Entry 4HR6 (X-ray diffraction, 2.25 A resolution); this record covers chains B and C of the 3 polymer chains in the assembly.

Chain B:
Molecule: Lectin
From: Trichosanthes anguina
Amino-acid sequence (206 residues; row label = number of the first residue in the row):
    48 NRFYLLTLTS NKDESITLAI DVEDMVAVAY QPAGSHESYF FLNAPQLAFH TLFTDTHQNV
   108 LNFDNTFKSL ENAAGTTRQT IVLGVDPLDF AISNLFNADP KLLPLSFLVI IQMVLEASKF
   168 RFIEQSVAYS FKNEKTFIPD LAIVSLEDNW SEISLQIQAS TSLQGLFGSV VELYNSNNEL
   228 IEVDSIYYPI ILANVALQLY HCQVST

Chain C:
Molecule: Lectin
From: Trichosanthes anguina
Amino-acid sequence (264 residues; each row starts with the number of its first residue):
     1 NECIVETRTT RISGRDALCV DVAGALTSDG SRLILYPCGQ QVNQKWTFHS DGTVRSLGKC
    61 LATNNSKFGN LVVIYDCSKL AAEDISWDVS VGGTIMNPNY EDLALTSNKA TRSTNLTMEV
   121 NTYSASQGWR VGNYVQPIIG SIVGLDDMCL EATDGNTNMW LEECVPNKRE QSWALYSDGT
   181 IRVDDNRELC VTASSSTYDN WKVITILNCD GSNNQRWVFL ADGSISTPGN QRLAMDVARS
   241 DVDLKKIILH RPHGDLNQQW VLFY
Disulfides: C19-C38, C60-C77, C149-C164, C190-C209
Ligand contacts:
  - methyl alpha-D-galactopyranoside (AMG), molecule 1: D21, V22, A23, G24, I34, Y36, Q41, N43, S113
  - methyl alpha-D-galactopyranoside (AMG), molecule 2: D199, W201, D236, V237, A238, R239, I248, H250, H253, N257, Q258

Chain B / chain C interface:
Cross-chain cystine bridges: C249(B)-C3(C)
Pairs across the interface - 73 pairs, chain B then chain C:
  R168(B) - A221(C)  hydrogen bond (side chain-backbone)
  R168(B) - D222(C)
  R168(B) - G223(C)
  F169(B) - F263(C)  hydrophobic
  F169(B) - Y264(C)  hydrophobic
  Q172(B) - V143(C)
  Q172(B) - D147(C)  hydrogen bond
  Q172(B) - V261(C)
  Q172(B) - F263(C)
  S173(B) - F263(C)
  A175(B) - D147(C)
  Y176(B) - V143(C)
  Y176(B) - D147(C)
  Y176(B) - C149(C)
  Y176(B) - C164(C)  hydrogen bond
  Y176(B) - F263(C)  hydrophobic
  K179(B) - D146(C)  salt bridge
  K179(B) - D147(C)  salt bridge
  K179(B) - E163(C)
  L193(B) - Y264(C)
  E199(B) - N1(C)  hydrogen bond
  L202(B) - N1(C)
  L202(B) - C3(C)  hydrophobic
  Q203(B) - N1(C)  hydrogen bond
  A206(B) - E2(C)
  A206(B) - C3(C)
  A206(B) - V5(C)
  S209(B) - I4(C)
  S209(B) - V5(C)  hydrogen bond (side chain-backbone)
  L210(B) - V5(C)
  L210(B) - E6(C)
  L210(B) - T7(C)
  L210(B) - R8(C)
  L210(B) - F48(C)
  L210(B) - H49(C)
  L210(B) - S50(C)
  Q211(B) - W87(C)  hydrogen bond (side chain-backbone)
  Q211(B) - D88(C)
  Q211(B) - V89(C)  hydrogen bond (side chain-backbone)
  L213(B) - R8(C)
  L213(B) - T10(C)
  L213(B) - F48(C)  hydrophobic
  L213(B) - V131(C)  hydrophobic
  F214(B) - R8(C)  hydrogen bond (backbone-side chain)
  G215(B) - V5(C)
  Y221(B) - Y264(C)
  N222(B) - Y264(C)
  S223(B) - Y264(C)  hydrogen bond (backbone-backbone)
  I228(B) - Y134(C)  hydrophobic
  E229(B) - Y134(C)
  D231(B) - R8(C)  salt bridge
  D231(B) - T10(C)  hydrogen bond
  D231(B) - G132(C)
  D231(B) - N133(C)  hydrogen bond (side chain-backbone)
  S232(B) - V131(C)  hydrogen bond (side chain-backbone)
  Y234(B) - V89(C)
  Y234(B) - S90(C)
  Y234(B) - V91(C)  hydrophobic
  Y234(B) - R130(C)
  Y234(B) - V131(C)
  Y235(B) - R130(C)
  Y235(B) - G132(C)
  Y235(B) - N133(C)  hydrogen bond (side chain-backbone)
  Y235(B) - Y134(C)  hydrogen bond (side chain-backbone)
  P236(B) - L175(C)  hydrophobic
  I237(B) - Y264(C)  hydrophobic
  L239(B) - V91(C)  hydrophobic
  L239(B) - F219(C)
  L239(B) - A221(C)
  A240(B) - F219(C)  hydrophobic
  A240(B) - L220(C)
  N241(B) - Y264(C)  hydrogen bond
  C249(B) - C3(C)  disulfide
Also at the interface, not in a pair above, chain B (38 interface residues in all): Q205, S216, L227, I233, H248
Also at the interface, not in a pair above, chain C (40 interface residues in all): G52, I138, L262

In short:
38 residues of chain B and 40 residues of chain C are in contact, with 1 disulfide bond, 16 hydrogen bonds and
3 salt bridges. Polar pairs include K179(B)-D146(C), K179(B)-D147(C) and D231(B)-R8(C). Bound to chain C:
methyl alpha-D-galactopyranoside.
Here chain B is Lectin and chain C is Lectin, both from Trichosanthes anguina. Entry 4HR6 (Crystal structure
of snake gourd (Trichosanthes anguina) seed lectin, a three chain homologue of type II ...) was determined by
X-ray diffraction.
